Entry 7DCT (X-ray diffraction, 2.36 A resolution); this record covers chains C and G of the 5 polymer chains in the assembly.

Chain C:
Molecule: Heat shock factor protein 1
From: Homo sapiens
Reference sequence: Q00613 (HSF1_HUMAN); numbering as in UniProt (aligned over 15-120)
Amino-acid sequence (113 residues; row label = number of the first residue in the row):
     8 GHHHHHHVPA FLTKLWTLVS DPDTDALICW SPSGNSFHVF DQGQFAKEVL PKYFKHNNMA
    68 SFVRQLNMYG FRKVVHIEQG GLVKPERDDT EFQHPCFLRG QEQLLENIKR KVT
Not modelled in the structure: 8-13, 83-94, 120
Differences from the reference sequence: expression tag (8-14)
UniProt features mapped onto this chain:
  - modified residue (N6-acetyllysine): Lys80, Lys91, Lys118
  - cross-link: Lys91 (Glycyl lysine isopeptide (Lys-Gly) (interchain with G-Cter in SUMO2))
  - mutagenesis: Leu22 (L22A: Inhibits HSE DNA-binding activity and transcriptional activation), Lys80 (K80Q: Loss of nuclear stress bodies localization. Loss of DNA-binding and transcriptional activities upon heat shock. No change in homotrimerization upon heat shock ...), Lys91 (K91R: No effect on sumoylation), Lys118 (K118Q: Loss of nuclear stress bodies localization. No change in protein abundance; K118R: No change in nuclear stress bodies localization), Thr120 (T120A: No effect on binding HSE nor on transcriptional activity)
Metal / ion sites: Na+: Leu25, Val26, Asp28, Thr31, Asp32, Ile35
Reported in the primary citation:
  - binding site for the 24-nt DNA strand (chain G): Asn74, Arg117

Chain G:
Molecule: 24-nt DNA strand
From: Homo sapiens
Sequence (24 nucleotides; each row starts with the number of its first residue; numbering starts at 0):
     0 TGTGCGTTCT AGAATATTCG CGAG

Chain C / chain G interface:
Pairs across the interface (16):
  Ala17(C) with DA15(G), phosphate contact
  Phe18(C) with DA15(G), hydrogen bond to the phosphate
  Phe61(C) with DT16(G), phosphate contact
  Lys62(C) with DT16(G), hydrogen bond to the phosphate
  His63(C) with DT16(G), salt bridge to the phosphate; DT17(G), phosphate contact
  Asn65(C) with DT17(G), phosphate contact
  Ser68(C) with DT16(G), sugar contact; DT17(G), hydrogen bond to the phosphate
  Arg71(C) with DT17(G), base contact
  Gln72(C) with DA15(G), hydrogen bond to the phosphate; DT16(G), base contact
  Tyr76(C) with DT14(G), sugar contact; DA15(G), hydrogen bond to the phosphate
  Arg117(C) with DT14(G), sugar contact; DA15(G), base contact
Other interface residues (no listed pair), chain C (12 interface residues in all): Pro16
Other interface residues (no listed pair), chain G (5 interface residues in all): DC18

In short:
12 residues of chain C and 5 residues of chain G are in contact; the contacts include 5 hydrogen bonds and 1
salt bridge. Polar contacts include Phe18(C)-DA15(G), Lys62(C)-DT16(G) and Ser68(C)-DT17(G). UniProt lists 5
mutagenesis sites on chain C. From the paper: a binding site for the 24-nt DNA strand (chain G) at Asn74(C)
and Arg117(C).
Chain C is Heat shock factor protein 1 and chain G is a 24-nt DNA strand, both from Homo sapiens; the
structure, Crystal structure of HSF1 DNA-binding domain in complex with 3-site HSE DNA (24 bp), was determined
by X-ray diffraction together with 7DCJ, 7DCS and 7DCU from the same study.
